7KC2 - chains A and B of the 4 polymer chains in the assembly; structure by electron microscopy, 2.67 A resolution.

[Chain A (and B)]
Protein: Alcohol dehydrogenase
Organism: Saccharomyces cerevisiae
Notes: EC 1.1.1.1; chain B of this document is another copy of the same molecule, construct and numbering; everything in this record applies to it too
UniProtKB: S5RZC2 (S5RZC2_YEASX); residues 1-347 here correspond to UniProt positions 2-348 (UniProt number = residue number + 1)
Sequence (347 residues; numbered 1 to 347; the number before each row is that of its first residue):
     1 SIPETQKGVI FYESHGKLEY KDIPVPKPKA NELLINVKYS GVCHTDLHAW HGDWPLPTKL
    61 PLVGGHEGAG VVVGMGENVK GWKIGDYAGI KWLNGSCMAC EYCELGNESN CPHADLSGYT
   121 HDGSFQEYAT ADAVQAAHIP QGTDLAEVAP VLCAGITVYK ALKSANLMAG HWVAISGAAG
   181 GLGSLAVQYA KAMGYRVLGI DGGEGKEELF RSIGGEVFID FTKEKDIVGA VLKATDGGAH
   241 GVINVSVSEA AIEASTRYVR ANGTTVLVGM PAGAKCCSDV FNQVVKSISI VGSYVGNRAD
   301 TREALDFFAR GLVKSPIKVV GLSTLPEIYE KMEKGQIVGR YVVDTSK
Metal / ion sites: Zn2+ site 1: Cys43, His66, Cys153; Zn2+ site 2: Cys97, Cys100, Cys103, Cys111
Ligand contacts: NAD (nicotinamide-adenine-dinucleotide): Cys43, His44, Thr45, His48, Trp54, Cys153, Thr157, Ser176, Gly177, Ala179, Gly180, Gly181, Leu182, Gly183, Ile200, Asp201, Gly202, Lys206, Phe221, Val245, Ser246, Val247, Ser248, Ala251, Val268, Gly269, Met270, Pro271, Ser293, Tyr294, Val295, Met332, Ile337, Arg340

[Interface between chain A and chain B]
Contacting residue pairs (17):
  Lys163(A) with Met168(B)
  Met168(A) with Lys163(B); Glu303(B)
  Ala169(A) with Met193(B), hydrophobic; Phe307(B)
  Gly170(A) with Arg310(B)
  Ala192(A) with Gly194(B)
  Met193(A) with Ala169(B), hydrophobic; Met193(B)
  Gly194(A) with Ala192(B); Arg310(B)
  Arg196(A) with Arg310(B)
  Glu303(A) with Met168(B)
  Phe307(A) with Ala169(B)
  Arg310(A) with Gly170(B); Gly194(B); Arg196(B)
Other interface residues (no listed pair), chain A (14 interface residues in all): Tyr159, His171, Asp306
Other interface residues (no listed pair), chain B (14 interface residues in all): Tyr159, His171, Asp306

[Summary]
The chain A/chain B interface involves 14 residues from each chain. Chain A binds NAD. Cys43(A), His66(A) and
Cys153(A) form the Zn2+ site 1. Cys97(A), Cys100(A), Cys103(A) and Cys111(A) form the Zn2+ site 2.
Chain A and chain B are both Alcohol dehydrogenase (Saccharomyces cerevisiae); the structure, Symmetry in
Yeast Alcohol Dehydrogenase 1 -Closed Form with NADH, was determined by electron microscopy, deposited
together with 7KCB, 7KCQ and 7KJY.
